5KW1 - chains A and B of the 3 polymer chains in the assembly; structure by X-ray diffraction, 2.10 A resolution.

== Chain A (and B) ==
Protein: Poly(U)-binding-splicing factor PUF60
Source organism: Homo sapiens
Notes: chain B of this document is another copy of the same molecule, construct and numbering; everything in this record applies to it too
UniProt: Q9UHX1 (PUF60_HUMAN); residues 118-316 here = UniProt positions 118-316
Amino-acid sequence (216 residues; numbered 101 to 316; the number before each row is that of its first residue):
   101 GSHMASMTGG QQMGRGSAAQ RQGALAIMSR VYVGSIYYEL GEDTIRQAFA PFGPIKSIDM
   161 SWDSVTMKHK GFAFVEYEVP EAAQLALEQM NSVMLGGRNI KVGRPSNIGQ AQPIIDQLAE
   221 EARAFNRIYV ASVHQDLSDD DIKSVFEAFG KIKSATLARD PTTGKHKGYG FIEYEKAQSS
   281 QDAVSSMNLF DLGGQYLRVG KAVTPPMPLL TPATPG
Disordered / not traced: 101-113, 312-316 (chain B: 101-114, 311-316)
Sequence notes: expression tag (101-117); engineered mutation Gly123 (Arg in Q9UHX1), Ser129 (Cys in Q9UHX1), Ala255 (Cys in Q9UHX1)
Curated features (UniProtKB/Swiss-Prot):
  - modified residue: Ser244 (Phosphoserine), Lys251 (N6-acetyllysine), Thr314 (Phosphothreonine)
What the authors report for this chain:
  - specificity-determining residues: Lys201 (proposed by the authors, not directly observed)

== Chain A / chain B interface ==
Residue-residue contacts - 17 pairs, chain A then chain B:
  Leu187(A) - Asn191(B)
  Asn191(A) - Asn191(B)  hydrogen bond
  Asn191(A) - Val202(B)  hydrogen bond (side chain-backbone)
  Ser192(A) - Gly203(B)
  Ser192(A) - Arg204(B)  hydrogen bond (side chain-backbone)
  Asn199(A) - Arg204(B)  hydrogen bond (side chain-backbone)
  Lys201(A) - Tyr132(B)
  Lys201(A) - Lys201(B)
  Val202(A) - Asn191(B)  hydrogen bond (backbone-side chain)
  Gly203(A) - Ser192(B)
  Arg204(A) - Ser192(B)  hydrogen bond (backbone-side chain)
  Arg204(A) - Asn199(B)  hydrogen bond (backbone-side chain)
  Gln281(A) - Ser285(B)  hydrogen bond
  Gln281(A) - Ser286(B)  hydrogen bond
  Ser285(A) - Gln281(B)  hydrogen bond
  Ser285(A) - Ser285(B)
  Ser286(A) - Gln281(B)  hydrogen bond
Also at the interface, not in a pair above, chain A (14 interface residues in all): Tyr132, Pro205, Ser206
Also at the interface, not in a pair above, chain B (14 interface residues in all): Leu187, Pro205, Ser206

== In short ==
Chain A and chain B each contribute 14 residues to their interface; the contacts include 11 hydrogen bonds.
Polar contacts include Asn191(A)-Asn191(B), Asn191(A)-Val202(B) and Ser192(A)-Arg204(B). From the paper: the
specificity determinant Lys201(A).
Chain A and chain B are both Poly(U)-binding-splicing factor PUF60 (Homo sapiens); the structure, Crystal
Structure of the Two Tandem RRM Domains of PUF60 Bound to a Modified AdML Pre-mRNA ..., was determined by
X-ray diffraction (same publication as 5KVY, 5KW6 and 5KWQ).
